8JNE - chains H and I of the 20 polymer chains in the assembly; structure by electron microscopy, 4.68 A resolution (low resolution: residue-level contacts below are approximate; hydrogen-bond / salt-bridge calls are withheld).

Chain H:
Molecule: Histone H2B type 1-J
From: Homo sapiens
UniProt: P06899 (H2B1J_HUMAN); residues 0-125 here correspond to UniProt positions 1-126 (UniProt number = residue number + 1)
Chain sequence (129 residues; numbered -3 to 125; the number before each row is that of its first residue; numbers below 1 keep their minus sign (Gly-3 is residue -3)):
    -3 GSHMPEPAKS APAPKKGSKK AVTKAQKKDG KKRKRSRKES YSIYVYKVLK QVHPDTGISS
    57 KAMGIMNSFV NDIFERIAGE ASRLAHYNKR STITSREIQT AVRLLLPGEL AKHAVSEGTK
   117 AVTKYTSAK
Disordered / not traced: -3 to 32, 124-125
Construct notes: expression tag (-3 to -1)
Swiss-Prot annotation at these positions:
  - modified residue: Pro1 (N-acetylproline), Glu2 (ADP-ribosyl glutamic acid), Lys5 (N6-(2-hydroxyisobutyryl)lysine), Ser6 (ADP-ribosylserine), Lys11 (N6-(beta-hydroxybutyryl)lysine), Lys12 (N6-(2-hydroxyisobutyryl)lysine), Ser14 (Phosphoserine), Lys15 (N6-acetyllysine), Lys16 (N6-(beta-hydroxybutyryl)lysine), Lys20 (N6-(2-hydroxyisobutyryl)lysine), Lys23 (N6-(2-hydroxyisobutyryl)lysine), Lys24 (N6-(2-hydroxyisobutyryl)lysine), Lys34 (N6-(2-hydroxyisobutyryl)lysine), Glu35 (PolyADP-ribosyl glutamic acid), Ser36 (Phosphoserine), Lys43 (N6-(2-hydroxyisobutyryl)lysine), Lys46 (N6-(2-hydroxyisobutyryl)lysine), Lys57 (N6,N6-dimethyllysine), Arg79 (Dimethylated arginine), Lys85 (N6,N6,N6-trimethyllysine) and 6 more in UniProt
  - glycosylation: Ser112 (O-linked (GlcNAc) serine)
  - cross-link (Glycyl lysine isopeptide (Lys-Gly)): Lys5 (interchain with G-Cter in SUMO2), Lys20 (interchain with G-Cter in SUMO2), Lys34 (interchain with G-Cter in ubiquitin), Lys120 (interchain with G-Cter in ubiquitin)

Chain I:
Molecule: 156-nt DNA strand
From: synthetic construct
Sequence (156 nucleotides; each row starts with the number of its first residue):
     1 ATCAGAATCC CGGTGCCGAG GCCGCTCAAT TGGTCGTAGA CAGCTCTAGC ACCGCTTAAA
    61 CGCACGTACG CGCTGTCCCC CGCGTTTTAA CCGCCAAGGG GATTACACCC AAGACACCAG
   121 GCACGAGACA GAAAAAAACA ACGAAAACGG CCACCA

Interface between chain H and chain I:
Pairs across the interface - 14 pairs, chain H then chain I:
  Arg33(H) - DT103(I)
  Tyr42(H) - DA19(I)
  Tyr42(H) - DG20(I)
  Tyr42(H) - DG21(I)
  Gly53(H) - DG20(I)
  Ile54(H) - DA19(I)
  Ile54(H) - DG20(I)
  Ser55(H) - DA19(I)
  Ser56(H) - DA19(I)
  Lys85(H) - DG39(I)
  Arg86(H) - DG39(I)
  Ser87(H) - DA38(I)
  Ser87(H) - DG39(I)
  Thr88(H) - DG39(I)
Also at the interface, not in a pair above, chain H (11 interface residues in all): Thr52
Also at the interface, not in a pair above, chain I (8 interface residues in all): DA40, DT104

Overview:
11 residues of chain H face 8 of chain I across their interface.
Here chain H is Histone H2B type 1-J (Homo sapiens) and chain I is a 156-nt DNA strand (synthetic construct).
Entry 8JNE (The cryo-EM structure of the decameric RAD51 ring bound to the nucleosome without the linker DNA
...) was determined by electron microscopy together with 8JND, 8JNF, 8XBT, 8XBU and 8XBW from the same study.
